Entry 6BU7 (X-ray diffraction, 2.73 A resolution); this record covers chains A and B.

[Chain A (and B)]
Protein: Trypanothione reductase
Source organism: Trypanosoma brucei brucei (strain 927/4 GUTat10.1)
Notes: EC 1.8.1.12; chain B of this document is another copy of the same molecule, construct and numbering; everything in this record applies to it too
Reference sequence: Q389T8 (Q389T8_TRYB2); residue numbers follow UniProt; this construct covers 1-492
Amino-acid sequence (495 residues; each row starts with the number of its first residue; numbers below 1 keep their minus sign (Gly-2 is residue -2)):
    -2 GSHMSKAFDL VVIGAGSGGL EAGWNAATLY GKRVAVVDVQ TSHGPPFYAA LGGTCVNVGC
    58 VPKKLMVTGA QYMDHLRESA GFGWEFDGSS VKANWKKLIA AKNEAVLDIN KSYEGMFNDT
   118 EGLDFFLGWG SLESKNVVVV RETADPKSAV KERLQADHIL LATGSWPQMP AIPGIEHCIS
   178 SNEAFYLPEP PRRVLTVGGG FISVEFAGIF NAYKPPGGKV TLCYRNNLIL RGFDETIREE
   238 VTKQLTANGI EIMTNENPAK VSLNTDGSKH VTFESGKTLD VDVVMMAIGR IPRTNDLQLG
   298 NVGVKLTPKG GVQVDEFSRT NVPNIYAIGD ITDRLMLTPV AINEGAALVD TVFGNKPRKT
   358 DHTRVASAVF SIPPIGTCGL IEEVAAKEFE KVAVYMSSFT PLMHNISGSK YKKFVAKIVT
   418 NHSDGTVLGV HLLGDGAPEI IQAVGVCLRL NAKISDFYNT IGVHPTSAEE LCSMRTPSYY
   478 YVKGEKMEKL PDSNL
Not modelled in the structure: -2 to 0
Differences from the reference sequence: expression tag (-2 to 0)
Disulfide bonds: Cys52-Cys57
Residues lining bound ligands:
  - FAD (flavin-adenine dinucleotide): Ile10, Gly11, Ala12, Gly13, Ser14, Gly15, Gly16, Val34, Asp35, Val36, Ala46, Ala47, Gly50, Thr51, Cys52, Val55, Gly56, Cys57, Lys60, Gly125, Trp126, Gly127, Ala159, Thr160, Gly161, Ser178, Phe182, Phe198, Ile199, Phe203, Arg287, Arg290, Asp293, Leu294, Ile325, Gly326, Asp327, Met333, Leu334, Thr335, Pro336, Ala338, Phe367
  - RD0 (1-[2-(piperidin-4-yl)ethyl]-5-{5-[1-(pyrrolidin-1-yl)cyclohexyl]-1,3-thiazol-2-yl}-1H-indole): Leu17, Trp21, Ser109, Tyr110, Gly112, Met113, Asp116

[How chain A and chain B interact]
Contacting residue pairs (149; chain A residue first):
  Cys52(A) with His461(B)
  Cys57(A) with His461(B)
  Val58(A) with Leu399(B), hydrophobic
  Lys61(A) with Pro462(B), hydrogen bond (side chain-backbone)
  Leu62(A) with Phe79(B); Leu399(B), hydrophobic; Ile403(B), hydrophobic
  Thr65(A) with Phe79(B); Met400(B)
  Gly66(A) with Phe79(B); Trp81(B), hydrogen bond (backbone-side chain)
  Tyr69(A) with His72(B); Glu75(B); Ser76(B); Phe79(B), hydrophobic; Trp81(B); Met400(B)
  Met70(A) with Trp81(B), hydrophobic
  His72(A) with Tyr69(B); His72(B), hydrogen bond
  Leu73(A) with Leu73(B), hydrophobic; Trp81(B), hydrophobic
  Glu75(A) with Tyr69(B)
  Ser76(A) with Tyr69(B)
  Gly78(A) with Lys94(B); Ala98(B)
  Phe79(A) with Leu62(B); Thr65(B); Gly66(B); Tyr69(B), hydrophobic; Leu95(B); Tyr210(B), hydrogen bond (backbone-side chain)
  Gly80(A) with Lys89(B); Ala90(B); Asn91(B), hydrogen bond (backbone-backbone); Lys94(B)
  Trp81(A) with Gly66(B), hydrogen bond (side chain-backbone); Tyr69(B); Met70(B), hydrophobic; Leu73(B), hydrophobic; Val88(B), hydrophobic; Lys89(B); Ala90(B), hydrophobic; Ala209(B); Tyr210(B)
  Glu82(A) with Ser87(B); Val88(B); Lys89(B), hydrogen bond (backbone-backbone)
  Phe83(A) with Leu73(B), hydrophobic; Ser87(B); Val88(B), hydrophobic
  Asp84(A) with Ser87(B), hydrogen bond (backbone-side chain)
  Ser87(A) with Glu82(B); Phe83(B); Asp84(B)
  Val88(A) with Trp81(B), hydrophobic; Glu82(B)
  Lys89(A) with Gly80(B); Trp81(B); Glu82(B), hydrogen bond (backbone-backbone)
  Ala90(A) with Gly80(B); Trp81(B), hydrophobic
  Asn91(A) with Gly80(B), hydrogen bond (backbone-backbone); Glu82(B), hydrogen bond
  Lys94(A) with Ala77(B), hydrogen bond (side chain-backbone); Gly78(B), hydrogen bond (side chain-backbone); Gly80(B)
  Leu95(A) with Phe79(B)
  Ala98(A) with Gly78(B)
  Ala102(A) with Leu399(B), hydrophobic
  Ala209(A) with Trp81(B)
  Tyr210(A) with Phe79(B), hydrogen bond (side chain-backbone); Trp81(B), hydrogen bond
  Thr335(A) with His461(B)
  Pro336(A) with Ile458(B), hydrophobic; Gly459(B); His461(B)
  Asn340(A) with Ile458(B)
  Asp358(A) with Ile458(B)
  Val362(A) with Ile458(B), hydrophobic
  Ala363(A) with Gly459(B); Val460(B), hydrophobic
  Ser364(A) with Val460(B)
  Ala365(A) with Val460(B), hydrophobic
  Phe367(A) with His461(B); Pro462(B); Thr463(B)
  Met400(A) with Leu62(B), hydrophobic; Tyr69(B)
  Ile403(A) with Ala98(B)
  Glu436(A) with Ile437(B); Thr463(B); Ser464(B), hydrogen bond (side chain-backbone); Ala465(B), hydrogen bond (side chain-backbone)
  Ile437(A) with Glu436(B)
  Gln439(A) with Ile458(B); Gly459(B); Val460(B), hydrogen bond (side chain-backbone); Ala465(B); Glu466(B), hydrogen bond (side chain-backbone); Cys469(B)
  Ala440(A) with Ile437(B); Ala440(B), hydrophobic; Val441(B), hydrophobic; Cys444(B)
  Val441(A) with Ala440(B), hydrophobic
  Gly442(A) with Thr457(B)
  Val443(A) with Cys444(B), hydrophobic; Asp453(B); Phe454(B), hydrophobic; Thr457(B)
  Cys444(A) with Ala440(B); Val443(B), hydrophobic; Cys444(B), hydrophobic
  Arg446(A) with Asn456(B)
  Leu447(A) with Ala449(B), hydrophobic; Asp453(B)
  Ala449(A) with Leu447(B), hydrophobic
  Asp453(A) with Val443(B); Leu447(B)
  Phe454(A) with Val443(B), hydrophobic
  Asn456(A) with Arg446(B)
  Thr457(A) with Gly442(B); Val443(B)
  Ile458(A) with Pro336(B), hydrophobic; Asn340(B); Asp358(B); Val362(B), hydrophobic; Gln439(B)
  Gly459(A) with Pro336(B); Ala363(B); Gln439(B)
  Val460(A) with Ala363(B); Ser364(B); Ala365(B), hydrophobic; Ile438(B), hydrophobic; Gln439(B), hydrogen bond (backbone-side chain)
  His461(A) with Cys52(B), hydrogen bond; Cys57(B); Pro336(B)
  Pro462(A) with Cys57(B); Lys61(B), hydrogen bond (backbone-side chain); Phe367(B)
  Thr463(A) with Glu436(B)
  Ser464(A) with Glu436(B), hydrogen bond (backbone-side chain)
  Ala465(A) with Glu436(B), hydrogen bond (backbone-side chain); Gln439(B)
  Glu466(A) with Gln439(B)
  Cys469(A) with Gln439(B)
Interface residues without a listed pair, chain A (72 interface residues in all): Ala77, Val337, Leu399, Pro435, Ile438
Interface residues without a listed pair, chain B (72 interface residues in all): Ala102, Thr335, Val337, Thr357, Pro435

[Summary]
The chain A/chain B interface involves 72 residues from each chain, with 24 hydrogen bonds. Polar pairs
include Lys61(A)-Pro462(B), Gly66(A)-Trp81(B) and His72(A)-His72(B). Chain A binds flavin-adenine dinucleotide
and compound RD0.
Chain A and chain B are both Trypanothione reductase (Trypanosoma brucei brucei (strain 927/4 GUTat10.1)); the
structure, Crystal structure of Trypanothione Reductase from Trypanosoma brucei in complex with inhibitor
RD130 1-[2-(Piperidin-4-yl)ethyl]-5-{5-[1-(pyrrolidin-1-yl)cyclohexyl]-1,3-thiazol-2-yl}-1H-indole, was
determined by X-ray diffraction together with 6BTL from the same study.
